7AYG - chains A and D of the 4 polymer chains in the assembly; structure by X-ray diffraction, 1.90 A resolution.

== Chain A (and D) ==
Name: Putative oxalyl-CoA decarboxylase (Oxc, yfdU)
From: Methylorubrum extorquens AM1
Notes: EC 4.1.1.8; chain D of this document is another copy of the same molecule, construct and numbering; everything in this record applies to it too
Reference sequence: C5AX46 (C5AX46_METEA); residue numbers follow UniProt; this construct covers 1-583
Sequence (583 residues; numbered 1 to 583; the number before each row is that of its first residue):
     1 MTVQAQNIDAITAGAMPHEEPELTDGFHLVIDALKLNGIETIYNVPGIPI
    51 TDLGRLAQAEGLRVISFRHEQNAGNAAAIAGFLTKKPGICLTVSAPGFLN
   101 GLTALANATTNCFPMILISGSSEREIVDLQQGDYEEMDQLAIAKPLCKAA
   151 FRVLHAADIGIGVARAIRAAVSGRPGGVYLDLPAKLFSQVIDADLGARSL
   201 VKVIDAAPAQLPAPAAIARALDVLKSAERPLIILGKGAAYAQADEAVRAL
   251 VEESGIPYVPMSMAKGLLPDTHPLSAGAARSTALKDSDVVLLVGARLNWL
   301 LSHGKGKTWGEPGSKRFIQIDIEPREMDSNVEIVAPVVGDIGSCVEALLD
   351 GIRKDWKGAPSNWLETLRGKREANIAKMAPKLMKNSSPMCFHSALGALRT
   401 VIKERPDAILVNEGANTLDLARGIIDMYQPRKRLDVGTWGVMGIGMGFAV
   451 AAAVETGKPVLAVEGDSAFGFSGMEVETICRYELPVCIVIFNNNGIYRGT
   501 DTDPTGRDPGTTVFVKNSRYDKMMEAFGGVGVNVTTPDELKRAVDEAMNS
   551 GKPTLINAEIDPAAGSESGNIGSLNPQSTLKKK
Unresolved in the structure: 1-21, 568-583
Bound ions: Mg2+: Asp466, Asn493, Gly495 (together with thiamine diphosphate)
Residues lining bound ligands:
  - ADP (adenosine-5'-diphosphate): Asn111, Cys112, Arg174, Pro175, Gly235, Lys236, Gly237, Tyr240, Ala241, Met261, Gly294, Ala295, Arg296, Asn298, Leu300, Asp321, Ile322, Glu323, Glu326, Gly339, Asp340, Ile341, Thr438
  - thiamine diphosphate (TPP), molecule 1: Pro46, Gly47, Glu70, Val93, Pro96, Gly97, Asn100, Glu135
  - thiamine diphosphate (TPP), molecule 2: Phe391, Gly414, Ala415, Asn416, Thr417, Gly440, Val441, Met442, Gly465, Asp466, Ser467, Ala468, Phe471, Asn493, Gly495, Ile496, Tyr497, Arg498
Reported in the primary citation:
  - binding site for thiamine diphosphate: Glu135, Ala415, Tyr497
  - mutagenesis - A415C (19-fold): increased binding to formyl-CoA
  - mutagenesis - A415C: increased binding to formaldehyde
  - catalytic residues: Tyr134 (proposed by the authors, not directly observed)

== Chain A / chain D interface ==
Residue-residue contacts (37):
  Arg124(A) with Arg152(D); Leu154(D)
  Glu125(A) with Leu154(D); His155(D)
  Asp128(A) with Leu140(D); Phe151(D); Arg152(D), salt bridge; Leu154(D)
  Leu129(A) with Phe151(D); Arg152(D); Asp158(D); Gly162(D); Arg165(D), hydrogen bond (backbone-side chain)
  Gln130(A) with Lys144(D); Ala150(D), hydrogen bond (side chain-backbone); Phe151(D); Arg165(D), hydrogen bond (backbone-side chain)
  Gln131(A) with Ile161(D)
  Leu140(A) with Asp128(D)
  Ala141(A) with Ala141(D), hydrophobic
  Ala150(A) with Gln130(D)
  Phe151(A) with Asp128(D); Leu129(D); Gln130(D)
  Arg152(A) with Arg124(D); Asp128(D), salt bridge; Leu129(D); Arg152(D)
  Leu154(A) with Arg124(D); Glu125(D); Asp128(D)
  His155(A) with Glu125(D)
  Asp158(A) with Leu129(D)
  Ile161(A) with Gln131(D)
  Gly162(A) with Leu129(D)
  Arg165(A) with Leu129(D), hydrogen bond (side chain-backbone); Gln130(D), hydrogen bond (side chain-backbone)
Interface residues without a listed pair, chain A (20 interface residues in all): Asp138, Lys144, Val153
Interface residues without a listed pair, chain D (20 interface residues in all): Asp138, Val153

== In short ==
Chain A and chain D each contribute 20 residues to their interface, with 5 hydrogen bonds and 2 salt bridges.
Among the polar pairs are Asp128(A)-Arg152(D), Leu129(A)-Arg165(D) and Gln130(A)-Ala150(D). Bound to chain A:
thiamine diphosphate and ADP. The paper reports the catalytic residue Tyr134(A); A415C of chain A increases
binding to formyl-CoA.
Both chains are Putative oxalyl-CoA decarboxylase (Oxc, yfdU) (Methylorubrum extorquens AM1). Entry 7AYG
(oxalyl-CoA decarboxylase from Methylorubrum extorquens with bound TPP and ADP) was determined by X-ray
diffraction, deposited together with 7B2E.
